Entry 7MLA (solution NMR); this record covers chains A and B.

Chain A:
Name: Protein Mdm4
Source organism: Homo sapiens
UniProtKB: O15151 (MDM4_HUMAN); residues 428-490 here = UniProt positions 428-490
Sequence (70 residues; numbered 421 to 490; the number before each row is that of its first residue):
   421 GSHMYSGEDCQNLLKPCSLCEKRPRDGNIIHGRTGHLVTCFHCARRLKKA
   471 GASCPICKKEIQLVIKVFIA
Not modelled in the structure: 421-423
Sequence notes: expression tag (421-427)
Bound ions: Zn2+ site 1: Cys437, Cys440, Cys460, Cys463; Zn2+ site 2: His451, His456, Cys474, Cys477
Swiss-Prot annotation at these positions:
  - zinc finger: Cys437 to Lys478 (RING-type)
  - motif: Lys442 to Arg445 (Nuclear localization signal)
  - natural variant: Thr454 (T454M: In BMFS6)
  - mutagenesis: Cys437 (C437G: Fails to interact with MDM2)

Chain B:
Name: MCo-52-2
Sequence (34 residues; numbered 1 to 34; the number before each row is that of its first residue):
     1 GGVCPNLYLLCRRDSDCPGACICRHDSYCGSGSD
Disulfide bonds: Cys4-Cys21, Cys11-Cys23, Cys17-Cys29
Glycans and other covalent adducts: covalent link Gly1-Asp34

How chain A and chain B interact:
Residue-residue contacts (19):
  Tyr425(A) - Leu10(B)
  Asn448(A) - Asp26(B)
  Ile450(A) - Arg24(B)
  Ile450(A) - Asp26(B)
  Arg453(A) - Arg24(B)
  Thr454(A) - His25(B)
  Thr454(A) - Asp26(B)
  Gly455(A) - His25(B)
  Gly455(A) - Asp26(B)
  Ile485(A) - Leu7(B)
  Ile485(A) - Tyr8(B)
  Ile485(A) - Ser27(B)
  Ile485(A) - Tyr28(B)
  Lys486(A) - Tyr8(B)
  Val487(A) - Leu10(B)
  Val487(A) - Ser27(B)
  Phe488(A) - Tyr8(B)
  Phe488(A) - Leu9(B)
  Ala490(A) - Leu9(B)
Other interface residues (no listed pair), chain A (13 interface residues in all): Leu483, Ile489
Other interface residues (no listed pair), chain B (10 interface residues in all): Asn6

Overview:
The interface between chain A and chain B involves 13 residues on one side and 10 on the other. Cys437(A),
Cys440(A), Cys460(A) and Cys463(A) form the Zn2+ site 1. UniProt lists one mutagenesis site on chain A.
Here chain A is Protein Mdm4 (Homo sapiens) and chain B is MCo-52-2. Entry 7MLA (Solution NMR structure of
HDMX in complex with Zn and MCo-52-2) was determined by solution NMR.
